Entry 4V1M (electron microscopy, 6.60 A resolution (low resolution: residue-level contacts below are approximate; hydrogen-bond / salt-bridge calls are withheld)); this record covers chains A and T of the 13 polymer chains in the assembly.

# Chain A
Protein: DNA-directed RNA polymerase II subunit RPB1
From: Saccharomyces cerevisiae
Notes: EC 2.7.7.6
Reference sequence: P04050 (RPB1_YEAST); residues 1-1733 here = UniProt positions 1-1733
Chain sequence (1733 residues; each row starts with the number of its first residue):
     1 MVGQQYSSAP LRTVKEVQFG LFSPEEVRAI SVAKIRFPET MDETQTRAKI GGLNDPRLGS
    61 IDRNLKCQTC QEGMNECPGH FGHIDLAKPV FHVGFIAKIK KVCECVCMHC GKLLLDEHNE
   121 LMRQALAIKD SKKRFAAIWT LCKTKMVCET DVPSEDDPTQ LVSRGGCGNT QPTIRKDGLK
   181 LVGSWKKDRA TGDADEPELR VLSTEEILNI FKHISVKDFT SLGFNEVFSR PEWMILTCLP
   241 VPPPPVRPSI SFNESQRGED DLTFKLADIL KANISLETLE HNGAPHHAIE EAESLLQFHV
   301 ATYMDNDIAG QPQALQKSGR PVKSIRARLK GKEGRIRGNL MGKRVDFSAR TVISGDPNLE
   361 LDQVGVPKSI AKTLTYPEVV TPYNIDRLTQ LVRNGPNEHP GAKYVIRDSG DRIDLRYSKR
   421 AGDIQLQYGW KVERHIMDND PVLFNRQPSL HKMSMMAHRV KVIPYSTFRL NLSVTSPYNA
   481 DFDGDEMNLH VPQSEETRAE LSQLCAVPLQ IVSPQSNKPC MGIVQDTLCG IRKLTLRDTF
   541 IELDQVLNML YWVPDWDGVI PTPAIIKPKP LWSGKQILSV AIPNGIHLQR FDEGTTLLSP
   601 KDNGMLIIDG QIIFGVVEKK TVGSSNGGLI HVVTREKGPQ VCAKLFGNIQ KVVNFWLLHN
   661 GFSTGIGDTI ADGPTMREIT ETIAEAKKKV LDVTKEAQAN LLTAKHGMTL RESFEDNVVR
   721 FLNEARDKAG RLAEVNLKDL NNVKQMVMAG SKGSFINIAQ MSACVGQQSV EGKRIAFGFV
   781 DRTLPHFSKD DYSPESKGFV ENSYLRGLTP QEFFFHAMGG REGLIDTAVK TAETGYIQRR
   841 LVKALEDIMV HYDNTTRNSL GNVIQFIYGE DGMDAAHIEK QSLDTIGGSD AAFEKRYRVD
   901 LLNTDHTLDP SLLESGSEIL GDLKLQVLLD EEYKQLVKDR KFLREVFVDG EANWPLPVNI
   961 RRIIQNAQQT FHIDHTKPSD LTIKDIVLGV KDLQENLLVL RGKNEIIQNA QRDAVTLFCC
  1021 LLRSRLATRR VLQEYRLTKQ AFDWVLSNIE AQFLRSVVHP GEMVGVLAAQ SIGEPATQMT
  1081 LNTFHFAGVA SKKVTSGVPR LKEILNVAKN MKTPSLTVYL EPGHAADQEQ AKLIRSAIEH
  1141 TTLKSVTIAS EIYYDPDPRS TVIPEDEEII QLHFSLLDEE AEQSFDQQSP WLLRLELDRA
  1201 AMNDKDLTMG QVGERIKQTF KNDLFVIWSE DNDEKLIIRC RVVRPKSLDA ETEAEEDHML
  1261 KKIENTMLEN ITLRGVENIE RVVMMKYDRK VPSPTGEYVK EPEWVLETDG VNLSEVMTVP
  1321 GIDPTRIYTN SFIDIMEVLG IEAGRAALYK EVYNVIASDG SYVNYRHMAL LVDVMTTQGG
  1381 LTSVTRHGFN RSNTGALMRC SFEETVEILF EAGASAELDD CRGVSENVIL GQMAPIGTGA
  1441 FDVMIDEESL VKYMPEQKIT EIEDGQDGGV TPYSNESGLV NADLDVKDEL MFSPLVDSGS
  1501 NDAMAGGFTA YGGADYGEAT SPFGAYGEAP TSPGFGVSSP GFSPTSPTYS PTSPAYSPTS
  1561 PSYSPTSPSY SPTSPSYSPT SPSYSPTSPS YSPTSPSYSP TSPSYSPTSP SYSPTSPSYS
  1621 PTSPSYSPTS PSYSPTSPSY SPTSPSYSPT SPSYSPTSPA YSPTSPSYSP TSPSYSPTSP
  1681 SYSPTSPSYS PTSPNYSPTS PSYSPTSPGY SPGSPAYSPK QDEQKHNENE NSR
Disordered / not traced: 1-2, 1081-1091, 1177-1186, 1244-1253, 1456-1733
Swiss-Prot annotation at these positions:
  - region: Pro248 to Asp260 (Lid loop), Asn306 to Lys323 (Rudder loop), Pro810 to Glu822 (Bridging helix)
  - binding site (Zn(2+)): Cys67, Cys70, Cys77, His80, Cys107, Cys110, Cys148, Cys167
  - binding site (Mg(2+)): Asp481, Asp483, Asp485
  - modified residue: Thr1471 (Phosphothreonine)
  - cross-link (Glycyl lysine isopeptide (Lys-Gly)): Lys695 (interchain with G-Cter in ubiquitin), Lys1246 (interchain with G-Cter in ubiquitin), Lys1350 (interchain with G-Cter in ubiquitin)
  - natural variant: Ser1653 to Pro1659 (deletion: In strain: A364A)
  - mutagenesis: Lys1246 (K1246R: Impairs ubiquitination during transcription stress)
Ion coordination: Zn2+ site 1: Cys67, Cys70, Cys77, His80; Zn2+ site 2: Cys107, Cys110, Cys148, Cys167; Mg2+: Asp481, Asp483, Asp485 (shared with 1 residue of chain P)

# Chain T
Molecule: 20-nt DNA strand
Sequence (20 nucleotides; each row starts with the number of its first residue):
     7 TCAAGTACTT TTTCCUGGTC
Modified positions: BRU (5-bromo-2'-deoxyuridine-5'-monophosphate) at position 22

# Interface between chain A and chain T
Pairs across the interface - 19 pairs, chain A then chain T:
  Ala309(A) with DC14(T)
  Arg326(A) with DT16(T)
  Lys332(A) with DT19(T); DC20(T)
  Arg337(A) with DT17(T); DT18(T)
  Arg344(A) with DC21(T); BRU_22(T)
  Arg350(A) with DC21(T)
  Gln447(A) with DC20(T)
  Pro448(A) with DT19(T)
  Thr831(A) with DT19(T)
  Ala832(A) with DT18(T)
  Tyr836(A) with DT17(T); DT18(T)
  Arg839(A) with DT18(T)
  Arg1386(A) with DT16(T)
  Glu1403(A) with DT17(T)
  Glu1407(A) with DT16(T)
Also at the interface, not in a pair above, chain A (16 interface residues in all): Glu1404
Also at the interface, not in a pair above, chain T (9 interface residues in all): DT15

# Overview
The interface between chain A and chain T involves 16 residues on one side and 9 on the other. Curated
annotation (UniProt) lists 8 Zn2+-binding residues, 3 Mg2+-binding residues and one mutagenesis site on chain
A.
Chain A is DNA-directed RNA polymerase II subunit RPB1 (Saccharomyces cerevisiae) and chain T is a 20-nt DNA
strand; the structure, Architecture of the RNA polymerase II-Mediator core transcription initiation complex,
was determined by electron microscopy together with 4V1N and 4V1O from the same study.
